7RDQ - chains C and F of the 9 polymer chains in the assembly; structure by electron microscopy, 3.00 A resolution.

== Chain C ==
Molecule: DNA-directed RNA polymerase subunit beta
Source organism: Thermus thermophilus HB8
Notes: EC 2.7.7.6
UniProtKB: Q8RQE9 (RPOB_THET8); numbering as in UniProt (aligned over 1-1119)
Chain sequence (1119 residues; numbered 1 to 1119; the number before each row is that of its first residue):
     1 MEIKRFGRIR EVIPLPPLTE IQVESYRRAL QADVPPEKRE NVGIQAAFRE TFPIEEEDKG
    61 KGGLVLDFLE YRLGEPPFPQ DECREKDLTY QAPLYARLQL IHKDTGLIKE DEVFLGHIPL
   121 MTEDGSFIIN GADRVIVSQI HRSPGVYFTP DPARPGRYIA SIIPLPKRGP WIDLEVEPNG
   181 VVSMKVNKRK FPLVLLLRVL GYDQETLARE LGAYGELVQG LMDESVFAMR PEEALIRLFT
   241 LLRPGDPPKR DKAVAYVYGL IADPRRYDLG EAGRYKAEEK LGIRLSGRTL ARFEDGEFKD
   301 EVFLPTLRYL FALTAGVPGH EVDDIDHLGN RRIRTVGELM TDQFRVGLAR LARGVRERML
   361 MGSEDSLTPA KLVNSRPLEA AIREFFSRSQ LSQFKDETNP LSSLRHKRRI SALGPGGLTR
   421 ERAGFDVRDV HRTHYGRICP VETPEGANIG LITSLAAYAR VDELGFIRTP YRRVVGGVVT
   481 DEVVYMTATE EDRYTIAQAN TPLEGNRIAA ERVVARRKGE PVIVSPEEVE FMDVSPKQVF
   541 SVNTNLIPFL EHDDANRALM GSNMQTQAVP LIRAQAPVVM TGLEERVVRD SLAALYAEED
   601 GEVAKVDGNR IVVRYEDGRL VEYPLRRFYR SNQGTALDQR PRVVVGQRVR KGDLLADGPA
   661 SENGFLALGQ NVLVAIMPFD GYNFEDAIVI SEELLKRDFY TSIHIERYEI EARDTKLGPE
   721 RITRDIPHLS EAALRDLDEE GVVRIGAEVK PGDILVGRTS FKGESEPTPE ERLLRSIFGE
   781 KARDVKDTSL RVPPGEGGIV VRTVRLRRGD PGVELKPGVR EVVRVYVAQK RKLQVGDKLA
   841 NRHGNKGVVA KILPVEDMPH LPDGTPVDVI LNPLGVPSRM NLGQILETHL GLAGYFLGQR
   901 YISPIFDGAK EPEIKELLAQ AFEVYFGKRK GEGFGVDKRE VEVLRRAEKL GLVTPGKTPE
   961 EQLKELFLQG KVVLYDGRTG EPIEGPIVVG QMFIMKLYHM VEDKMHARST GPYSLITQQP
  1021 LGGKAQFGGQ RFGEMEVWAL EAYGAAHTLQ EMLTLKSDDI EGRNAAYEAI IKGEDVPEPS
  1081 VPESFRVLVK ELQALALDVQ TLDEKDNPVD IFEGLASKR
Unresolved in the structure: 57-63, 1119
From the paper describing this entry:
  - binding site for the 11-nt RNA strand: Asn187 to Arg189, Gly417 to Arg420

== Chain F ==
Molecule: RNA polymerase sigma factor SigA
Source organism: Thermus thermophilus HB8
UniProtKB: Q5SKW1 (Q5SKW1_THET8); residue numbers follow UniProt; this construct covers 1-423
Chain sequence (423 residues; numbered 1 to 423; the number before each row is that of its first residue):
     1 MKKSKRKNAQ AQEAQETEVL VQEEAEELPE FPEGEPDPDL EDPDLTLEDD LLDLPEEGEG
    61 LDLEEEEEDL PIPKISTSDP VRQYLHEIGQ VPLLTLEEEV ELARKVEEGM EAIKKLSEIT
   121 GLDPDLIREV VRAKILGSAR VRHIPGLKET LDPKTVEEID QKLKSLPKEH KRYLHIAREG
   181 EAARQHLIEA NLRLVVSIAK KYTGRGLSFL DLIQEGNQGL IRAVEKFEYK RRFKFSTYAT
   241 WWIRQAINRA IADQARTIRI PVHMVETINK LSRTARQLQQ ELGREPTYEE IAEAMGPGWD
   301 AKRVEETLKI AQEPVSLETP IGDEKDSFYG DFIPDEHLPS PVDAATQSLL SEELEKALSK
   361 LSEREAMVLK LRKGLIDGRE HTLEEVGAFF GVTRERIRQI ENKALRKLKY HESRTRKLRD
   421 FLD
Unresolved in the structure: 1-74
From the paper describing this entry:
  - binding site for the 11-nt RNA strand: Thr77, Asp323 to Asp326

== Interface between chain C and chain F ==
Contacting residue pairs (59; chain C residue first):
  Phe114(C) with Gln279(F); Gly283(F)
  Pro244(C) with Arg82(F)
  Ala370(C) with Gln280(F), hydrogen bond (backbone-side chain)
  Lys371(C) with Gln280(F)
  Asn374(C) with Arg276(F)
  Arg376(C) with Arg276(F)
  Glu379(C) with Gln279(F)
  Gln390(C) with Asp323(F)
  Pro769(C) with Lys373(F); Gly374(F); Leu375(F)
  Glu770(C) with Leu350(F); Ser351(F), hydrogen bond; Leu354(F)
  Arg772(C) with Glu380(F), salt bridge
  Leu773(C) with Leu354(F), hydrophobic; Lys373(F)
  Leu774(C) with Leu350(F), hydrophobic; Leu354(F), hydrophobic; Leu418(F); Leu422(F), hydrophobic
  Ser776(C) with Lys373(F), hydrogen bond; Leu405(F)
  Ile777(C) with Leu408(F), hydrophobic; Lys409(F); Leu418(F), hydrophobic
  Phe778(C) with Glu412(F); Leu418(F); Arg419(F); Leu422(F), hydrophobic
  Glu780(C) with Arg419(F), salt bridge; Leu422(F)
  Arg808(C) with Glu305(F), salt bridge
  Pro817(C) with Tyr288(F); Glu305(F); Lys309(F)
  Gly818(C) with Glu305(F), hydrogen bond (backbone-side chain)
  Thr1010(C) with Val342(F)
  Pro1012(C) with Pro334(F), hydrophobic
  Tyr1013(C) with Pro334(F); Asp335(F), hydrogen bond (backbone-backbone); Pro341(F)
  Ser1014(C) with Asp335(F)
  Leu1015(C) with Ile333(F), hydrophobic; Pro334(F); Asp335(F)
  Gln1018(C) with Asp335(F), hydrogen bond; Leu338(F)
  Leu1021(C) with Asp331(F); Phe332(F), hydrophobic
  Gln1026(C) with Phe332(F)
  Ile1060(C) with Leu338(F), hydrophobic
  Asn1064(C) with Pro341(F)
  Tyr1067(C) with Ala345(F), hydrophobic
  Glu1068(C) with Ser348(F), hydrogen bond
  Ile1071(C) with Leu349(F), hydrophobic
  Lys1072(C) with Leu349(F); Glu352(F), salt bridge
Also at the interface, not in a pair above, chain C (40 interface residues in all): His117, Arg358, Val373, Leu815, Val819, Arg1063
Also at the interface, not in a pair above, chain F (44 interface residues in all): Arg284, Glu285, Leu308, Ser340, Ala344, Gln347, Leu358, Leu369, Phe421

== Overview ==
The interface between chain C and chain F involves 40 residues on one side and 44 on the other, with 7
hydrogen bonds and 4 salt bridges. Polar pairs include Arg772(C)-Glu380(F), Glu780(C)-Arg419(F) and
Arg808(C)-Glu305(F). From the paper: a binding site for the 11-nt RNA strand at Asn187(C), Gly417(C) and
Thr77(F) among others.
Chain C is DNA-directed RNA polymerase subunit beta and chain F is RNA polymerase sigma factor SigA, both from
Thermus thermophilus HB8; the structure, Cryo-EM structure of Thermus thermophilus reiterative transcription
complex with 11nt oligo-G RNA, was determined by electron microscopy, deposited together with 7MLB, 7MLI and
7MLJ.
